PDB entry 9MXC | electron microscopy, 2.10 A resolution | chains A and B of the 5 polymer chains in the assembly

[Chain A]
Protein: viral protein 1
From: enterovirus D68
Notes: EC 3.4.22.29, 3.6.1.15, 3.4.22.28, 2.7.7.48
UniProt: A0A1I9KHM1 (A0A1I9KHM1_HED68); residues 1001-1297 here correspond to UniProt positions 565-861 (UniProt number = residue number - 436)
Sequence (297 residues; numbered 1001 to 1297; the number before each row is that of its first residue):
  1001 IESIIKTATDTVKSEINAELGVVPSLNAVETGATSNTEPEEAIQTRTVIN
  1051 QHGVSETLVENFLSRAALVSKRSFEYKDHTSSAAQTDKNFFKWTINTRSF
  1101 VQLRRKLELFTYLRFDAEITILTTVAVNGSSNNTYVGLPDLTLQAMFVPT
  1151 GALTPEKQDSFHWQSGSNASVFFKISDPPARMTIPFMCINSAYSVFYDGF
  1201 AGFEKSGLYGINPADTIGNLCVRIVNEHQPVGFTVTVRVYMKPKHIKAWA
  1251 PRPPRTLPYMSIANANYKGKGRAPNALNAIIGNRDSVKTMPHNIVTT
Differences from the reference sequence: conflict G1271 (Glu835 in A0A1I9KHM1)
Ion coordination: Na+: T1007, A1008, D1010, N1050

[Chain B]
Protein: viral protein 2
From: enterovirus D68
Notes: EC 3.4.22.29, 3.6.1.15, 3.4.22.28, 2.7.7.48
UniProt: A0A1B0T636 (A0A1B0T636_HED68); residues 2012-2248 here correspond to UniProt positions 81-317 (UniProt number = residue number - 1931)
Sequence (237 residues; each row starts with the number of its first residue):
  2012 RVLQLKLGNSAIVTQEAANYCCAYGEWPNYLPDHEAVAIDKPTQPETATD
  2062 RFYTLRSVKWEAGSTGWWWKLPDALNNIGMFGQNVQHHYLYRSGFLIHVQ
  2112 CNATKFHQGALLVVAIPEHQRGAHNTNTSPGFDDIMKGEEGGTFNHPYVL
  2162 DDGTSLACATIFPHQWINLRTNNSATIVLPWMNAAPMDFPLRHNQWTLAI
  2212 IPVVPLGTRTMSSMVPITVSIAPMCCEFNGLRHAITQ
Ion coordination: Na+ near D2163 (its only coordinating residue here)

[How chain A and chain B interact]
Contacting residue pairs (91):
  V1029(A) - W2177(B)
  E1030(A) - Q2176(B)
  E1030(A) - W2177(B)  hydrogen bond (backbone-backbone)
  E1030(A) - N2179(B)  hydrogen bond
  E1030(A) - T2182(B)  hydrogen bond
  E1030(A) - N2183(B)
  T1031(A) - A2029(B)
  T1031(A) - Q2176(B)  hydrogen bond (backbone-side chain)
  G1032(A) - H2175(B)
  T1111(A) - E2129(B)
  Y1112(A) - E2129(B)  hydrogen bond
  Y1112(A) - M2193(B)
  Y1112(A) - N2194(B)
  Y1112(A) - A2195(B)
  N1190(A) - A2195(B)
  N1190(A) - A2196(B)
  S1191(A) - A2195(B)
  A1192(A) - A2195(B)
  F1196(A) - E2129(B)
  F1196(A) - Q2131(B)
  Y1197(A) - E2129(B)
  Y1197(A) - Q2131(B)  hydrogen bond (backbone-side chain)
  Y1197(A) - H2204(B)
  D1198(A) - K2081(B)  salt bridge
  D1198(A) - E2129(B)  hydrogen bond (backbone-side chain)
  D1198(A) - H2130(B)
  D1198(A) - H2204(B)
  D1198(A) - N2205(B)  hydrogen bond (backbone-backbone)
  D1198(A) - T2208(B)
  G1199(A) - R2203(B)
  F1200(A) - F2143(B)  hydrophobic
  F1200(A) - R2203(B)  hydrogen bond (backbone-backbone)
  G1202(A) - R2203(B)  hydrogen bond (backbone-side chain)
  F1203(A) - Y2100(B)  hydrophobic
  F1203(A) - F2200(B)  hydrophobic
  F1203(A) - R2203(B)  hydrogen bond (backbone-side chain)
  E1204(A) - R2203(B)
  K1205(A) - F2143(B)
  K1205(A) - R2203(B)
  K1205(A) - Q2248(B)  hydrogen bond (side chain-backbone)
  Y1209(A) - H2130(B)
  Y1209(A) - Q2131(B)
  Y1209(A) - R2132(B)  hydrogen bond (side chain-backbone)
  Y1209(A) - P2141(B)
  Y1209(A) - I2146(B)
  G1210(A) - Q2131(B)
  A1250(A) - Y2035(B)
  A1250(A) - M2193(B)  hydrophobic
  P1251(A) - I2172(B)
  P1251(A) - F2173(B)
  R1252(A) - P2128(B)  hydrogen bond (side chain-backbone)
  R1252(A) - E2129(B)  hydrogen bond (side chain-backbone)
  R1252(A) - I2172(B)
  P1253(A) - T2165(B)
  P1253(A) - S2166(B)
  P1253(A) - C2169(B)
  P1253(A) - I2172(B)
  P1253(A) - F2173(B)
  P1254(A) - T2165(B)
  R1255(A) - D2163(B)  hydrogen bond (side chain-backbone)
  R1255(A) - G2164(B)
  T1256(A) - G2164(B)  hydrogen bond (backbone-backbone)
  T1256(A) - T2165(B)  hydrogen bond (side chain-backbone)
  L1257(A) - G2164(B)  hydrogen bond (backbone-backbone)
  M1260(A) - T2137(B)
  M1260(A) - N2138(B)
  N1264(A) - N2138(B)  hydrogen bond (side chain-backbone)
  N1264(A) - T2139(B)
  N1264(A) - S2140(B)  hydrogen bond
  A1265(A) - G2133(B)
  A1265(A) - D2163(B)
  N1266(A) - G2133(B)
  N1266(A) - A2134(B)  hydrogen bond (side chain-backbone)
  N1266(A) - T2137(B)  hydrogen bond (side chain-backbone)
  N1266(A) - N2138(B)
  N1266(A) - T2139(B)  hydrogen bond (side chain-backbone)
  Y1267(A) - G2133(B)
  Y1267(A) - A2134(B)  hydrogen bond (backbone-backbone)
  Y1267(A) - H2135(B)
  Y1267(A) - N2136(B)  hydrogen bond (backbone-backbone)
  Y1267(A) - H2157(B)  hydrogen bond
  Y1267(A) - D2162(B)
  Y1267(A) - G2164(B)
  K1268(A) - N2136(B)
  L1277(A) - H2135(B)
  L1277(A) - H2157(B)
  L1277(A) - Y2159(B)
  L1277(A) - V2160(B)  hydrophobic
  N1278(A) - Y2159(B)
  A1279(A) - Y2159(B)
  I1280(A) - Y2159(B)  hydrogen bond (backbone-side chain)
Other interface residues (no listed pair), chain A (41 interface residues in all): S1194, L1208, A1263
Other interface residues (no listed pair), chain B (52 interface residues in all): N2030, G2142, M2147, L2161, A2170

[Overview]
41 residues of chain A and 52 residues of chain B are in contact; the contacts include 28 hydrogen bonds and 1
salt bridge. Polar pairs include D1198(A)-K2081(B), E1030(A)-N2179(B) and E1030(A)-T2182(B). T1007(A),
A1008(A), D1010(A) and N1050(A) form the Na+ site.
Chain A is viral protein 1 and chain B is viral protein 2, both from enterovirus D68; the structure, Cryo-EM
Structure of Human Enterovirus D68 USA/IL/14-18952 in Complex with Fc-MFSD6(L3), was determined by electron
microscopy (same publication as 9MWZ).
